Entry 1EPX (X-ray diffraction, 1.80 A resolution); this record covers chains A and C of the 4 polymer chains in the assembly.

# Chain A (and C)
Molecule: Fructose-1,6-bisphosphate aldolase
Organism: Leishmania mexicana
Notes: EC 4.1.2.13; chain C of this document is another copy of the same molecule, construct and numbering; everything in this record applies to it too
UniProt: Q9U5N6 (Q9U5N6_LEIME); numbering as in UniProt (aligned over 1-370)
Sequence (370 residues; numbered 1 to 370; the number before each row is that of its first residue):
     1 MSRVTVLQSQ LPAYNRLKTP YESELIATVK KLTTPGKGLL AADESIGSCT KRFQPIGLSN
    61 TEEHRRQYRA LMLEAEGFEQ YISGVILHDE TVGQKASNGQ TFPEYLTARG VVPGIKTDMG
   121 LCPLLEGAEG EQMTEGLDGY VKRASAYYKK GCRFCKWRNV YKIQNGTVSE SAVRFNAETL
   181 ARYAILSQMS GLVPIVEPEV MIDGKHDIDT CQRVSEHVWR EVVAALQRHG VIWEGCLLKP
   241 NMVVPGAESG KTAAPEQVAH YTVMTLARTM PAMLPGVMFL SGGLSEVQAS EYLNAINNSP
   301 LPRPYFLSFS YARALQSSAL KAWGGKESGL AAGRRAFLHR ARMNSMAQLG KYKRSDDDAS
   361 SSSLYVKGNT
Not modelled in the structure: 358-370

# Interface between chain A and chain C
Pairs across the interface (52):
  V4(A) - N165(C)
  T5(A) - N165(C)
  V6(A) - N165(C)
  L7(A) - N165(C)
  S9(A) - G127(C)
  S9(A) - A128(C)
  Q10(A) - A128(C)
  Q10(A) - Q164(C)  hydrogen bond (side chain-backbone)
  Q10(A) - N165(C)  hydrogen bond
  Q10(A) - T167(C)
  N15(A) - G127(C)
  N15(A) - S171(C)  hydrogen bond
  L17(A) - L125(C)
  L124(A) - R182(C)  hydrogen bond (backbone-side chain)
  L125(A) - L17(C)
  L125(A) - V141(C)  hydrophobic
  L125(A) - L186(C)  hydrophobic
  E126(A) - R182(C)  salt bridge
  E126(A) - I185(C)
  E126(A) - H229(C)  salt bridge
  A128(A) - S9(C)
  A128(A) - Q10(C)
  E135(A) - L137(C)
  E135(A) - D138(C)
  E135(A) - G139(C)  hydrogen bond (side chain-backbone)
  G136(A) - D138(C)  hydrogen bond (backbone-side chain)
  L137(A) - E135(C)
  L137(A) - D138(C)  hydrogen bond (backbone-side chain)
  D138(A) - E135(C)
  D138(A) - G136(C)  hydrogen bond (side chain-backbone)
  D138(A) - L137(C)  hydrogen bond (side chain-backbone)
  D138(A) - D138(C)  hydrogen bond (backbone-side chain)
  G139(A) - E135(C)  hydrogen bond (backbone-side chain)
  Q164(A) - Q10(C)  hydrogen bond (backbone-side chain)
  N165(A) - T5(C)
  N165(A) - V6(C)
  N165(A) - L7(C)
  N165(A) - Q10(C)  hydrogen bond
  T167(A) - Q10(C)
  S171(A) - N15(C)  hydrogen bond
  R174(A) - R228(C)  hydrogen bond (side chain-backbone)
  F175(A) - R182(C)
  R182(A) - P123(C)
  R182(A) - L124(C)  hydrogen bond (side chain-backbone)
  R182(A) - E126(C)  salt bridge
  R182(A) - M133(C)
  R182(A) - F175(C)
  L186(A) - L125(C)  hydrophobic
  M189(A) - L125(C)  hydrophobic
  R228(A) - R174(C)  hydrogen bond (backbone-side chain)
  H229(A) - E126(C)  salt bridge
  H229(A) - F175(C)
Also at the interface, not in a pair above, chain A (35 interface residues in all): P12, P123, G127, M133, V141, E170, I185
Also at the interface, not in a pair above, chain C (37 interface residues in all): V4, P12, E129, S169, E170, M189

# Overview
35 residues of chain A face 37 of chain C across their interface, with 17 hydrogen bonds and 4 salt bridges.
Polar pairs include E126(A)-R182(C), E126(A)-H229(C) and Q10(A)-Q164(C).
Both chains are Fructose-1,6-bisphosphate aldolase (Leishmania mexicana). Entry 1EPX (Crystal structure
analysis of aldolase from L. mexicana) was determined by X-ray diffraction, deposited together with 1F2J.
